6JXD - chains H and J of the 10 polymer chains in the assembly; structure by X-ray diffraction, 2.25 A resolution.

# Chain H
Molecule: Histone H2B type 1-J
Source organism: Homo sapiens
UniProtKB: P06899 (H2B1J_HUMAN); residues 26-122 here correspond to UniProt positions 30-126 (UniProt number = residue number + 4)
Chain sequence (97 residues; numbered 26 to 122; the number before each row is that of its first residue):
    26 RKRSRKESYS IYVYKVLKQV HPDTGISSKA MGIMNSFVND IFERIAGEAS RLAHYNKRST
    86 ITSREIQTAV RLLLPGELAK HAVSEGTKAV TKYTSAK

# Chain J
Molecule: 147-nt DNA strand
Source organism: Homo sapiens
Sequence (147 nucleotides; row label = number of the first residue in the row; numbers below 1 keep their minus sign (DC-71 is residue -71)):
   -71 CATATATGCC GGTCTCACAC GTGCCTGGAG ACTAGTAAGC GCTTCTAGTG GCGGTTAAAA
   -11 CGCGGTAGAC AGCGCGTACG TGCGTTTAAG CGGTGCTAGA GCTGTCTACG ACCAATTGAG
    49 CGGCCTCGGC ACCGGGATAT ATGGTAC
Metal / ion sites: Mn2+ site 1: DC-71, DG27; Mn2+ site 2 near DA-70 (its only coordinating residue here); Mn2+ site 3 near DG-61 (its only coordinating residue here); Mn2+ site 4 near DA-34 (its only coordinating residue here); Mn2+ site 5 near DG50 (its only coordinating residue here); Mn2+ site 6 near DG62 (its only coordinating residue here)

# How chain H and chain J interact
Pairs across the interface (14):
  Arg28(H) - DC-48(J)  sugar contact
  Arg28(H) - DC-47(J)  sugar contact
  Arg30(H) - DG-45(J)  sugar contact
  Tyr39(H) - DA-53(J)  hydrogen bond to the phosphate
  Gly50(H) - DA-53(J)  phosphate contact
  Ile51(H) - DA-53(J)  phosphate contact
  Ser52(H) - DC-54(J)  phosphate contact
  Ser53(H) - DC-54(J)  hydrogen bond to the phosphate
  Arg83(H) - DA-34(J)  salt bridge to the phosphate
  Arg83(H) - DG-33(J)  salt bridge to the phosphate
  Ser84(H) - DA-35(J)  hydrogen bond to the phosphate
  Ser84(H) - DA-34(J)  hydrogen bond to the phosphate
  Thr85(H) - DA-35(J)  hydrogen bond to the phosphate
  Thr85(H) - DA-34(J)  hydrogen bond to the phosphate
Interface residues without a listed pair, chain H (13 interface residues in all): Ser29, Glu32, Lys82
Interface residues without a listed pair, chain J (10 interface residues in all): DG-44, DC30

# Overview
13 residues of chain H face 10 of chain J across their interface, with 6 hydrogen bonds and 2 salt bridges.
Polar contacts include Tyr39(H)-DA-53(J), Ser53(H)-DC-54(J) and Ser84(H)-DA-35(J). The Mn2+ site 1 is built by
DC-71(J) and DG27(J).
Chain H is Histone H2B type 1-J and chain J is a 147-nt DNA strand, both from Homo sapiens; the structure,
Human nucleosome core particle with cohesive end DNA termini, was determined by X-ray diffraction (same
publication as 6IPU, 6K1I, 6K1J and 6K1K).
